Entry 3SN2 (X-ray diffraction, 2.99 A resolution); this record covers chains A and B.

== Chain A ==
Molecule: Cytoplasmic aconitate hydratase
From: Oryctolagus cuniculus
Notes: EC 4.2.1.3
Reference sequence: Q01059 (ACOC_RABIT); residue numbers follow UniProt; this construct covers 2-889
Sequence (908 residues; each row starts with the number of its first residue; numbers below 1 keep their minus sign (Met-18 is residue -18)):
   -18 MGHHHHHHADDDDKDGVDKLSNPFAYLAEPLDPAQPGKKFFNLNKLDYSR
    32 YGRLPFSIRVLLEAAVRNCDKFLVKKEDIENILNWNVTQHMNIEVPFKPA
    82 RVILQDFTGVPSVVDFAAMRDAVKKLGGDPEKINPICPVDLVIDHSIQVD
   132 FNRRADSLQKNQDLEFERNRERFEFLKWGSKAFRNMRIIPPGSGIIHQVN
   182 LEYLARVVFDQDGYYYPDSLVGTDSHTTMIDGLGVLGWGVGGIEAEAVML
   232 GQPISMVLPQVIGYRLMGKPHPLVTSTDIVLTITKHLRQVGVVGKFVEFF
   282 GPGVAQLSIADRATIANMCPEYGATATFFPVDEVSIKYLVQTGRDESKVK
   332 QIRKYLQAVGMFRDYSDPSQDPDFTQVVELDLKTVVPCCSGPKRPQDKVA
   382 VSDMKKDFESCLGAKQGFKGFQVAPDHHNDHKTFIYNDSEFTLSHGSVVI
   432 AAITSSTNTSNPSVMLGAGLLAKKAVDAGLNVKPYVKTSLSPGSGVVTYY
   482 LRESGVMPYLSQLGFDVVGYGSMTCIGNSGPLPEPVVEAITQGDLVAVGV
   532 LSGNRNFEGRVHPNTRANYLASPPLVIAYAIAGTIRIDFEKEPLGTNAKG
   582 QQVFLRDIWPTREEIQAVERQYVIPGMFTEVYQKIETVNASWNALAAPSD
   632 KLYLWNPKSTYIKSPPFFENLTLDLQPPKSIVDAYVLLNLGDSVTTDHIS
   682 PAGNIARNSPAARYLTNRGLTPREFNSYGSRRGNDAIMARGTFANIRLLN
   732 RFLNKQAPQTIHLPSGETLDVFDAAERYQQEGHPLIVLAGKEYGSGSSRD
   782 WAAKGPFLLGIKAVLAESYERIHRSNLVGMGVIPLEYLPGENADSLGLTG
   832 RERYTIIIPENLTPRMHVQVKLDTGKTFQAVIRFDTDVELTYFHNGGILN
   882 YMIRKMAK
Disordered / not traced: -18 to 1, 126-146, 500-511, 623-629
Differences from the reference sequence: expression tag (-18 to 1); engineered mutation Ser437 (Cys in Q01059), Ser503 (Cys in Q01059)
UniProt features mapped onto this chain:
  - binding site (substrate): Gln86, Asp205 to His207, Arg536, Arg541, Arg699, Ser779, Arg780
  - binding site ([4Fe-4S] cluster): Cys506
Reported in the primary citation:
  - mutagenesis - C437S/C503S: unchanged binding to transferrin receptor iron regulatory element B RNA (chain B) (citing earlier work)
  - binding site for transferrin receptor iron regulatory element B RNA (chain B): His207, Arg269, Glu302, Ser371, Lys379, Thr438, Asn439, Asn535, Arg536, Ser681, Pro682, Gly684, Arg704, Ser708, Gly710, Arg728, Ser778, Arg780, Asp781
  - conformationally variable residues (order/disorder transition): Ser174 to Ile176, Asp205 to His207, Glu539 to Val542, Arg688

== Chain B ==
Molecule: transferrin receptor iron regulatory element B RNA
Sequence (29 nucleotides; row label = number of the first residue in the row):
     2 GAUUAUCGGAAGCAGUGCCUUCCAUAAUC

== Chain A / chain B interface ==
Contacting residue pairs (56; chain A residue first):
  Gln86(A) - C19(B)  base contact
  Asp87(A) - C19(B)  base contact
  Gln179(A) - C19(B)  phosphate contact
  His207(A) - C19(B)  salt bridge to the phosphate
  Leu262(A) - G16(B)  base contact
  Leu262(A) - U17(B)  phosphate contact
  Arg269(A) - U17(B)  hydrogen bond to the base
  Asn298(A) - G18(B)  phosphate contact
  Met299(A) - U17(B)  sugar contact
  Met299(A) - G18(B)  phosphate contact
  Glu302(A) - U17(B)  hydrogen bond to the sugar
  Ser371(A) - A15(B)  hydrogen bond to the base
  Pro376(A) - A15(B)  base contact
  Lys379(A) - A15(B)  hydrogen bond to the base
  Lys379(A) - G16(B)  hydrogen bond to the base
  Thr438(A) - U17(B)  hydrogen bond to the phosphate
  Thr438(A) - G18(B)  sugar contact
  Asn439(A) - U17(B)  hydrogen bond to the phosphate
  Thr440(A) - G18(B)  sugar contact
  Thr440(A) - C19(B)  phosphate contact
  Asn535(A) - A15(B)  hydrogen bond to the sugar
  Asn535(A) - G16(B)  hydrogen bond to the phosphate
  Arg536(A) - C20(B)  hydrogen bond to the sugar
  Leu551(A) - A15(B)  hydrogen bond to the base
  Asp678(A) - G9(B)  sugar contact
  Ser681(A) - C8(B)  hydrogen bond to the base
  Pro682(A) - C8(B)  hydrogen bond to the base
  Ala683(A) - C8(B)  phosphate contact
  Ala683(A) - G9(B)  sugar contact
  Gly684(A) - U7(B)  phosphate contact
  Gly684(A) - C8(B)  hydrogen bond to the phosphate
  Asn685(A) - A6(B)  base contact
  Asn685(A) - U26(B)  sugar contact
  Asn685(A) - A27(B)  hydrogen bond to the sugar
  Ala687(A) - A27(B)  phosphate contact
  Arg688(A) - A28(B)  salt bridge to the phosphate
  Pro703(A) - A28(B)  sugar contact
  Arg704(A) - A28(B)  phosphate contact
  Arg704(A) - U29(B)  salt bridge to the phosphate
  Arg704(A) - C30(B)  salt bridge to the phosphate
  Ser708(A) - U7(B)  phosphate contact
  Ser708(A) - C8(B)  hydrogen bond to the phosphate
  Tyr709(A) - C8(B)  phosphate contact
  Gly710(A) - C8(B)  hydrogen bond to the phosphate
  Ser711(A) - C8(B)  phosphate contact
  Arg713(A) - C8(B)  hydrogen bond to the sugar
  Met719(A) - C8(B)  base contact
  Ile727(A) - U26(B)  sugar contact
  Arg728(A) - A25(B)  hydrogen bond to the sugar
  Ser778(A) - G9(B)  hydrogen bond to the phosphate
  Ser778(A) - G10(B)  phosphate contact
  Ser779(A) - C8(B)  base contact
  Arg780(A) - C8(B)  base contact
  Arg780(A) - G9(B)  salt bridge to the phosphate
  Arg780(A) - G10(B)  salt bridge to the phosphate
  Asp781(A) - C8(B)  hydrogen bond to the base
Other interface residues (no listed pair), chain A (47 interface residues in all): Ser206, Thr258, Cys369, Cys370, Gly534, Ala552, Ile686
Other interface residues (no listed pair), chain B (18 interface residues in all): U21

== In short ==
Chain A and chain B form an interface of 47 and 18 residues respectively, with 21 hydrogen bonds and 6 salt
bridges. Polar contacts include Arg269(A)-U17(B), Ser371(A)-A15(B) and Lys379(A)-A15(B). The paper reports a
binding site for transferrin receptor iron regulatory element B RNA (chain B) at His207(A), Arg269(A) and
Glu302(A) among others; C437S/C503S of chain A leave binding to transferrin receptor iron regulatory element B
RNA (chain B) unchanged.
Here chain A is Cytoplasmic aconitate hydratase (Oryctolagus cuniculus) and chain B is transferrin receptor
iron regulatory element B RNA. Entry 3SN2 (Crystal structure analysis of iron regulatory protein 1 in complex
with transferrin receptor IRE B RNA) was determined by X-ray diffraction.
